8OET - chains A and D of the 3 polymer chains in the assembly; structure by X-ray diffraction, 2.11 A resolution.

== Chain A ==
Name: Deoxyribodipyrimidine photo-lyase
Organism: Methanosarcina mazei Go1
Notes: EC 4.1.99.3
UniProt: Q8PYK9 (Q8PYK9_METMA); residues 1-464 here = UniProt positions 1-464
Sequence (498 residues; row label = number of the first residue in the row; numbers below 1 keep their minus sign (Met-19 is residue -19)):
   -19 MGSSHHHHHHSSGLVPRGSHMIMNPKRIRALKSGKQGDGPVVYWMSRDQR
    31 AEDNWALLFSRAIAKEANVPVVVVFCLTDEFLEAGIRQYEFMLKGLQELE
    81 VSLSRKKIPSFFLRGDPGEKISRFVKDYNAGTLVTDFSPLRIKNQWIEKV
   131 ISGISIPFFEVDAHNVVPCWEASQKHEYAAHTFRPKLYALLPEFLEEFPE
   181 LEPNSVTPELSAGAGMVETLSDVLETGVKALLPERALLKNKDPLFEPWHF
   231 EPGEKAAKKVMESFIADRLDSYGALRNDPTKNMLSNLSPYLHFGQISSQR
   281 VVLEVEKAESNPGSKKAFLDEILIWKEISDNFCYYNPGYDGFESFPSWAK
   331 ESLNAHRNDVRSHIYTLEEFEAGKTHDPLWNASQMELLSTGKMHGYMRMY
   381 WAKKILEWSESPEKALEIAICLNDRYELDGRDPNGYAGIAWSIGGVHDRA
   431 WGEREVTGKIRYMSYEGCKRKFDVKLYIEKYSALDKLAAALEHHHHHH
Disordered / not traced: -19 to 2, 189-197, 469-478
Differences from the reference sequence: initiating methionine (-19); expression tag (-18 to 0, 465-478)
Small-molecule neighbours: dihydroflavine-adenine dinucleotide (FDA): Tyr252, Arg256, Leu264, Ser265, Asn266, Leu267, Ser268, Leu271, Phe298, Glu301, Ile302, Trp305, Lys306, Ser309, Lys372, Met373, Gly375, Arg378, Met379, Ala382, Asn403, Asp409, Gly410, Asp412, Asn414, Gly415, Gly418, Ile419, Ser422
What the authors report for this chain:
  - binding site for dihydroflavine-adenine dinucleotide: Arg378, Asn403, Asp409
  - binding site for the 13-nt DNA strand: Arg256, Asn257, Glu301, Lys451

== Chain D ==
Molecule: 14-nt DNA strand
Organism: synthetic construct
Sequence (14 nucleotides; numbered 1 to 14; the number before each row is that of its first residue):
     1 TTGCGCGAAGCCGA

== Interface between chain A and chain D ==
Pairs across the interface (25):
  Lys155(A) - DG13(D)  salt bridge to the phosphate
  Tyr158(A) - DC11(D)  sugar contact
  Tyr158(A) - DC12(D)  sugar contact
  Thr162(A) - DC12(D)  phosphate contact
  Thr162(A) - DG13(D)  phosphate contact
  Trp328(A) - DG10(D)  phosphate contact
  Arg429(A) - DA8(D)  hydrogen bond to the base
  Arg429(A) - DA9(D)  base contact
  Arg429(A) - DG10(D)  base contact
  Ala430(A) - DA9(D)  sugar contact
  Ala430(A) - DG10(D)  sugar contact
  Trp431(A) - DA8(D)  base contact
  Trp431(A) - DA9(D)  sugar contact
  Gly432(A) - DA8(D)  phosphate contact
  Gly432(A) - DA9(D)  phosphate contact
  Glu433(A) - DA9(D)  hydrogen bond to the phosphate
  Lys439(A) - DA9(D)  phosphate contact
  Lys439(A) - DG10(D)  salt bridge to the phosphate
  Lys449(A) - DT1(D)  phosphate contact
  Arg450(A) - DT1(D)  sugar contact
  Arg450(A) - DT2(D)  base contact
  Arg450(A) - DG3(D)  hydrogen bond to the base
  Lys451(A) - DT1(D)  sugar contact
  Phe452(A) - DT1(D)  hydrogen bond to the phosphate
  Asp453(A) - DT1(D)  phosphate contact
Interface residues without a listed pair, chain A (16 interface residues in all): Glu157
Interface residues without a listed pair, chain D (11 interface residues in all): DC4, DG7

== In short ==
The interface between chain A and chain D involves 16 residues on one side and 11 on the other; the contacts
include 4 hydrogen bonds and 2 salt bridges. Polar pairs include Arg429(A)-DA8(D), Arg450(A)-DG3(D) and
Glu433(A)-DA9(D). From the paper: a binding site for the 13-nt DNA strand at Arg256(A), Asn257(A) and
Glu301(A) among others; a binding site for dihydroflavine-adenine dinucleotide at Arg378(A), Asn403(A) and
Asp409(A).
Here chain A is Deoxyribodipyrimidine photo-lyase (Methanosarcina mazei Go1) and chain D is a 14-nt DNA strand
(synthetic construct). Entry 8OET (SFX structure of the class II photolyase complexed with a thymine dimer)
was determined by X-ray diffraction, deposited together with 8OY3, 8OY4, 8OY5, 8OY6, 8OY7, 8OY8 and 4 further
entries.
